4TW6 - chain A; structure by X-ray diffraction, 1.40 A resolution.

== Chain A ==
Name: Peptidyl-prolyl cis-trans isomerase FKBP5
From: Homo sapiens
Notes: EC 5.2.1.8
Reference sequence: Q13451 (FKBP5_HUMAN); numbering as in UniProt (aligned over 16-140)
Sequence (128 residues; each row starts with the number of its first residue):
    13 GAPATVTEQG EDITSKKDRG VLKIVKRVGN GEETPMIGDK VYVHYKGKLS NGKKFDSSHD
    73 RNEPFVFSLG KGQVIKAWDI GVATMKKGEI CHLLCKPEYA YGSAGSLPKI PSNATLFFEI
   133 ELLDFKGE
Differences from the reference sequence: expression tag (13-15); engineered mutation Thr-19 (Ala in Q13451)
Residues lining bound ligands: iFit1 (37L; (3-{(1R)-3-(3,4-dimethoxyphenyl)-1-[({(2S)-1-[(2S)-2-(3,4,5-trimethoxyphenyl)pent-4-enoyl]piperidin-2-yl}carbonyl)oxy]propyl}phenoxy)acetic acid): Tyr-57, Gly-59, Lys-60, Lys-66, Asp-68, Ser-70, Phe-77, Val-78, Phe-79, Gly-84, Gln-85, Val-86, Ile-87, Trp-90, Tyr-113, Ser-118, Lys-121, Ile-122, Leu-128, Phe-130
UniProt features mapped onto this chain:
  - modified residue: Lys-28 (N6-acetyllysine)
  - mutagenesis: Lys-28 (K28Q: Mimics acetylation; impaired interaction with AKT1 and PHLPP1; when associated with Q-155; K28R: Decreased acetylation; promotes interaction with AKT1 and PHLPP1; when associated with R-155)

== Overview ==
Chain A binds iFit1. UniProt lists one mutagenesis site.
Chain A is Peptidyl-prolyl cis-trans isomerase FKBP5 (Homo sapiens); the structure, The Fk1 domain of FKBP51
in complex with iFit1, was determined by X-ray diffraction together with 4TW7 and 4TW8 from the same study.
